Entry 7Y81 (electron microscopy, 2.54 A resolution); this record covers chains A and B of the 3 polymer chains in the assembly.

[Chain A]
Molecule: RAMP superfamily protein
Organism: Candidatus Scalindua brodae
UniProtKB: A0A0B0EGF3 (A0A0B0EGF3_9BACT); residues 6-1722 here correspond to UniProt positions 1-1717 (UniProt number = residue number - 5)
Chain sequence (1728 residues; each row starts with the number of its first residue; numbers below 1 keep their minus sign (Met-5 is residue -5)):
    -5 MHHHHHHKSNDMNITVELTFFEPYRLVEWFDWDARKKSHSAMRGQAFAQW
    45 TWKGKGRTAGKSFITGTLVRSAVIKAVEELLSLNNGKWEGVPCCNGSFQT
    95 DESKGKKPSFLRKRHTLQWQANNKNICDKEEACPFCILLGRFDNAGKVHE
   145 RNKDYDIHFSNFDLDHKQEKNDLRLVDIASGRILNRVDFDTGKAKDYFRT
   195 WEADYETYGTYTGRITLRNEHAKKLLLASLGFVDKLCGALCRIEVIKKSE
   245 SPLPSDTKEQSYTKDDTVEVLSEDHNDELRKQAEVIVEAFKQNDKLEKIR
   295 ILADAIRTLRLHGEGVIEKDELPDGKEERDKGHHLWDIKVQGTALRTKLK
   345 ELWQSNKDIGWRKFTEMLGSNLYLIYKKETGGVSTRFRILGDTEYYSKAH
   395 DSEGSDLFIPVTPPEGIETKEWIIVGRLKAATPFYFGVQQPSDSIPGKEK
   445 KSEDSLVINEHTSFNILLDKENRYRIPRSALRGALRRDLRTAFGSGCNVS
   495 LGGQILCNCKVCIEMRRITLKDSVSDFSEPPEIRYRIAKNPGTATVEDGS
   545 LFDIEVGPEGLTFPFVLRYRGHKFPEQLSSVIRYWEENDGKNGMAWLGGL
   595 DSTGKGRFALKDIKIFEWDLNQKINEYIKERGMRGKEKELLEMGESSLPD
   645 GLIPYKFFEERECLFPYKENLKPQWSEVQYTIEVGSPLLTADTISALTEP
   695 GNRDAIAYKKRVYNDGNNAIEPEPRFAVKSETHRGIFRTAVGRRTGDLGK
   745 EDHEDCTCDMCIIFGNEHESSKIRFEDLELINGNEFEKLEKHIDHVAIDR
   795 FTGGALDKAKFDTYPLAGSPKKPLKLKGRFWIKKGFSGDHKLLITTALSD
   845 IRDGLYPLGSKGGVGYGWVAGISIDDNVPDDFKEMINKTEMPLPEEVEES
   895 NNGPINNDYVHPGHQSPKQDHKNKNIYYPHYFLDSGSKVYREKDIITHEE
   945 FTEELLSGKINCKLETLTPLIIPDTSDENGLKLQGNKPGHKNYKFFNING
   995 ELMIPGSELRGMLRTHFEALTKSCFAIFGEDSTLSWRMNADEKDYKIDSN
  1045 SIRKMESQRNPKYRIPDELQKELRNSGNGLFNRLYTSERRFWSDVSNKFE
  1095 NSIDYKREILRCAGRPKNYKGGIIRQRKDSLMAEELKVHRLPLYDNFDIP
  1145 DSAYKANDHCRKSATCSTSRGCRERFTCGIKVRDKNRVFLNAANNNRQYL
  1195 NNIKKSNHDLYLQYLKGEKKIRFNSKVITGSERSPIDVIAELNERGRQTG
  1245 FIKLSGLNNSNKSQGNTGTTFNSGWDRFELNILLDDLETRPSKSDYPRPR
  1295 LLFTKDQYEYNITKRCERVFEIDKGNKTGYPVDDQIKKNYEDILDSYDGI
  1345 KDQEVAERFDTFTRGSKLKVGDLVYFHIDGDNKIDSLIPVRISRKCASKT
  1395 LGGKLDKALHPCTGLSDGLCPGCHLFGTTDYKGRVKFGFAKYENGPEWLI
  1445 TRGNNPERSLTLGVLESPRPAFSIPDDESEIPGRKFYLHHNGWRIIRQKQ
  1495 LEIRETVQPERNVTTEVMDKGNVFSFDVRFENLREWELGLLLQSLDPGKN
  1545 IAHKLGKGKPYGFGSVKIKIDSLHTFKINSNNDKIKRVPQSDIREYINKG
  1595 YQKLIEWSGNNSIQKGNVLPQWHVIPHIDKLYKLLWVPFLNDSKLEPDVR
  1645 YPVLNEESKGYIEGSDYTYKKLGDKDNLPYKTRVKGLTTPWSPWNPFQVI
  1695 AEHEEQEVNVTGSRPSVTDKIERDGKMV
Unresolved in the structure: -5 to 5, 161-165, 241-267, 375-386, 392-398, 444-450, 873-898, 1030-1390, 1572-1578, 1604-1612, 1690-1722
Differences from the reference sequence: initiating methionine (-5); expression tag (-4 to 5)
Ion coordination: Zn2+ site 1: Cys88, Cys121, Cys127, Cys130; Mg2+: Gly134, Asp137, Ala139 (shared with U26(B) of chain B); Zn2+ site 2: Cys491, Cys501, Cys503, Cys506; Zn2+ site 3: His747, Cys750, Cys752, Cys755; Zn2+ site 4: Cys1018, Cys1406, Cys1414, Cys1417
From the paper describing this entry:
  - mutagenesis - D298A, D547A, D698A: abolished catalytic activity
  - catalytic residues: Asp298, Lys320, Lys371, Asp547, Asp698 (proposed by the authors, not directly observed)

[Chain B]
Molecule: crRNA
Organism: Candidatus Scalindua brodae
Sequence (110 nucleotides; row label = number of the first residue in the row):
     1 GUUAUGAAACAAGAGAAGGACUUAAUGUCACGGUACCCAAUUUUCUGCCC
    51 CGGACUCCACGGCUGUUACUAGAGGUUAUGAAACAAGAGAAGGACUUAAU
   101 GUCACGGUAC
Unresolved in the structure: 1-18, 55-110
Ion coordination: Mg2+: U26 (shared with Gly134(A), Asp137(A), Ala139(A) of chain A)

[How chain A and chain B interact]
Pairs across the interface (283):
  Glu16(A) with C31(B), hydrogen bond to the base
  Arg19(A) with C31(B), salt bridge to the phosphate
  Trp23(A) with U22(B), sugar contact; U23(B), sugar contact
  Arg37(A) with A30(B), hydrogen bond to the sugar; G33(B), hydrogen bond to the base
  Gln39(A) with U28(B), hydrogen bond to the base
  Ala40(A) with U28(B), hydrogen bond to the base
  Phe41(A) with A30(B), sugar contact; C31(B), phosphate contact
  Thr45(A) with U22(B), phosphate contact
  Lys47(A) with C21(B), sugar contact
  Lys55(A) with C21(B), hydrogen bond to the base; U22(B), base contact
  Phe57(A) with U22(B), stacking on the base
  Thr59(A) with U28(B), hydrogen bond to the base
  Gly60(A) with U23(B), hydrogen bond to the base; A25(B), hydrogen bond to the base
  Thr61(A) with U23(B), hydrogen bond to the sugar; A24(B), hydrogen bond to the sugar; A25(B), hydrogen bond to the base; U28(B), base contact
  Leu62(A) with U28(B), hydrogen bond to the base
  Arg64(A) with A25(B), base contact; U26(B), hydrogen bond to the phosphate; G27(B), salt bridge to the phosphate
  Ser65(A) with U28(B), hydrogen bond to the phosphate
  Ser91(A) with U26(B), hydrogen bond to the sugar
  Phe92(A) with U26(B), hydrogen bond to the base; G27(B), base contact
  Gln93(A) with U26(B), hydrogen bond to the base; G27(B), hydrogen bond to the base
  Thr94(A) with U26(B), base contact; G27(B), hydrogen bond to the base
  Lys98(A) with U26(B), hydrogen bond to the base
  Lys101(A) with G27(B), hydrogen bond to the base
  Pro102(A) with A25(B), phosphate contact; G27(B), phosphate contact
  Ser103(A) with A24(B), sugar contact; A25(B), hydrogen bond to the phosphate
  Phe104(A) with G27(B), hydrogen bond to the sugar; U28(B), stacking on the base
  Leu105(A) with G27(B), sugar contact; U28(B), sugar contact
  Arg106(A) with G27(B), hydrogen bond to the base; U28(B), salt bridge to the phosphate; C29(B), phosphate contact
  Lys107(A) with C29(B), hydrogen bond to the phosphate; G32(B), hydrogen bond to the base
  Arg108(A) with C29(B), sugar contact
  Leu133(A) with U26(B), sugar contact
  Gly134(A) with A25(B), phosphate contact; U26(B), phosphate contact
  Arg135(A) with U26(B), sugar contact
  Asp137(A) with U26(B), phosphate contact
  Ala139(A) with U26(B), phosphate contact
  Gly140(A) with A24(B), hydrogen bond to the sugar; A25(B), sugar contact; U26(B), phosphate contact
  Lys141(A) with A24(B), sugar contact; A25(B), sugar contact; U26(B), salt bridge to the phosphate
  His143(A) with A24(B), stacking on the base
  Asn146(A) with A24(B), base contact
  Tyr149(A) with A24(B), hydrogen bond to the base; A25(B), sugar contact
  Ile151(A) with A25(B), base contact
  His152(A) with U23(B), hydrogen bond to the base; A24(B), hydrogen bond to the base; A25(B), base contact
  Phe153(A) with U23(B), hydrogen bond to the base; A25(B), hydrogen bond to the base
  Ser154(A) with U23(B), base contact
  Asn155(A) with U22(B), hydrogen bond to the base; U23(B), hydrogen bond to the base
  Asp157(A) with C21(B), base contact; U22(B), hydrogen bond to the base
  Arg176(A) with A35(B), salt bridge to the phosphate
  Ile177(A) with A35(B), base contact
  Leu178(A) with A35(B), phosphate contact
  Asn179(A) with G33(B), hydrogen bond to the sugar; U34(B), sugar contact; A35(B), hydrogen bond to the base; C36(B), hydrogen bond to the sugar
  Arg180(A) with G33(B), sugar contact; U34(B), phosphate contact
  Val181(A) with U34(B), hydrogen bond to the phosphate; C36(B), sugar contact
  Gly186(A) with C36(B), hydrogen bond to the sugar; C37(B), sugar contact
  Lys187(A) with C36(B), base contact; C37(B), hydrogen bond to the base
  Ala188(A) with C36(B), hydrogen bond to the base
  Asp190(A) with G33(B), hydrogen bond to the base
  Tyr191(A) with G33(B), base contact; A35(B), base contact
  Phe192(A) with G33(B), stacking on the base
  Arg208(A) with G19(B), salt bridge to the phosphate
  Lys229(A) with C31(B), sugar contact
  Gly232(A) with C31(B), hydrogen bond to the phosphate
  Leu234(A) with C31(B), base contact
  Tyr389(A) with G33(B), hydrogen bond to the base
  Tyr390(A) with G33(B), base contact
  Ser391(A) with A30(B), base contact; G33(B), hydrogen bond to the base
  Asp400(A) with G27(B), hydrogen bond to the base
  Tyr429(A) with C36(B), phosphate contact
  Phe430(A) with C36(B), phosphate contact
  Gly431(A) with A35(B), sugar contact; C36(B), hydrogen bond to the phosphate
  Phe458(A) with A39(B), base contact
  Arg472(A) with C31(B), salt bridge to the phosphate
  Ser473(A) with U34(B), sugar contact; A35(B), hydrogen bond to the phosphate
  Ala474(A) with U34(B), sugar contact; A35(B), phosphate contact
  Arg476(A) with C31(B), hydrogen bond to the phosphate; G32(B), salt bridge to the phosphate; G33(B), salt bridge to the phosphate
  Gly477(A) with U34(B), phosphate contact
  Arg480(A) with G33(B), salt bridge to the phosphate; U34(B), phosphate contact
  Arg481(A) with U34(B), hydrogen bond to the base
  Val493(A) with G33(B), sugar contact
  Ser494(A) with G32(B), base contact
  Leu495(A) with A30(B), base contact; G32(B), base contact; G33(B), base contact
  Gly496(A) with A30(B), base contact; G32(B), hydrogen bond to the base
  Gly497(A) with C29(B), hydrogen bond to the base; G32(B), base contact
  Leu500(A) with C29(B), base contact
  Met509(A) with G32(B), phosphate contact
  Arg510(A) with C29(B), hydrogen bond to the base; G32(B), phosphate contact
  Ile512(A) with C31(B), base contact
  Thr513(A) with C31(B), base contact
  Leu514(A) with C31(B), hydrogen bond to the base
  Tyr529(A) with U41(B), phosphate contact
  Arg530(A) with A39(B), salt bridge to the phosphate; U41(B), phosphate contact
  Ile531(A) with A39(B), hydrogen bond to the sugar; A40(B), phosphate contact; U41(B), hydrogen bond to the phosphate; U42(B), sugar contact
  Ala532(A) with A39(B), phosphate contact; A40(B), phosphate contact
  Lys533(A) with A39(B), phosphate contact; A40(B), hydrogen bond to the phosphate; U42(B), hydrogen bond to the phosphate
  Ala538(A) with U43(B), sugar contact
  Thr539(A) with U43(B), sugar contact
  Val540(A) with U42(B), base contact
  Leu545(A) with U41(B), base contact
  Phe546(A) with A39(B), base contact
  Gly592(A) with U34(B), hydrogen bond to the base; C36(B), sugar contact
  Gly593(A) with C36(B), hydrogen bond to the phosphate; C37(B), phosphate contact
  Leu594(A) with C37(B), hydrogen bond to the phosphate
  Asp595(A) with C37(B), hydrogen bond to the phosphate
  Ser596(A) with C38(B), hydrogen bond to the phosphate
  Leu683(A) with U42(B), phosphate contact
  Thr684(A) with U42(B), phosphate contact
  Ala685(A) with U41(B), hydrogen bond to the sugar; U42(B), hydrogen bond to the phosphate
  Lys723(A) with U41(B), salt bridge to the phosphate
  Glu725(A) with A40(B), sugar contact; U41(B), phosphate contact
  Thr726(A) with A40(B), hydrogen bond to the phosphate; U41(B), hydrogen bond to the phosphate
  Arg728(A) with C38(B), phosphate contact; A39(B), salt bridge to the phosphate
  Gly729(A) with A40(B), sugar contact
  Ile730(A) with A40(B), base contact
  Arg732(A) with A39(B), salt bridge to the phosphate; A40(B), salt bridge to the phosphate
  Thr733(A) with A40(B), hydrogen bond to the base
  Phe758(A) with C38(B), phosphate contact; A39(B), phosphate contact
  Asn760(A) with C37(B), hydrogen bond to the sugar; C38(B), sugar contact
  Glu761(A) with C37(B), base contact
  Glu763(A) with C37(B), hydrogen bond to the sugar
  Ser764(A) with C37(B), phosphate contact; C38(B), hydrogen bond to the phosphate
  Ser765(A) with C37(B), phosphate contact; C38(B), hydrogen bond to the phosphate
  Asp788(A) with G47(B), sugar contact
  His789(A) with G47(B), salt bridge to the phosphate
  Val790(A) with C45(B), hydrogen bond to the sugar; U46(B), phosphate contact; G47(B), hydrogen bond to the phosphate
  Ala791(A) with C45(B), phosphate contact; U46(B), phosphate contact
  Ile792(A) with C45(B), phosphate contact; U46(B), hydrogen bond to the phosphate; C48(B), sugar contact
  Arg794(A) with U46(B), salt bridge to the phosphate
  Gly797(A) with C48(B), hydrogen bond to the sugar; C49(B), sugar contact
  Gly798(A) with C48(B), sugar contact; C49(B), sugar contact
  Ala799(A) with G47(B), base contact; C48(B), base contact
  Lys804(A) with G47(B), hydrogen bond to the base
  Phe805(A) with C45(B), base contact
  Tyr850(A) with A40(B), base contact
  Pro851(A) with A40(B), base contact
  Gly853(A) with U42(B), phosphate contact
  Ser854(A) with U42(B), hydrogen bond to the phosphate; U43(B), phosphate contact
  Lys855(A) with U43(B), hydrogen bond to the phosphate
  Gly856(A) with U43(B), phosphate contact
  Tyr922(A) with C51(B), hydrogen bond to the phosphate
  His924(A) with C50(B), salt bridge to the phosphate; C51(B), salt bridge to the phosphate
  Pro967(A) with G47(B), sugar contact; C48(B), phosphate contact
  Thr969(A) with G47(B), base contact
  Ser1001(A) with U46(B), sugar contact; G47(B), hydrogen bond to the phosphate
  Glu1002(A) with U46(B), hydrogen bond to the sugar; G47(B), phosphate contact; C48(B), phosphate contact
  Arg1004(A) with U44(B), salt bridge to the phosphate; C45(B), salt bridge to the phosphate
  Gly1005(A) with U46(B), sugar contact
  Met1006(A) with U46(B), base contact
  Arg1008(A) with U44(B), hydrogen bond to the phosphate; C45(B), salt bridge to the phosphate
  Thr1009(A) with U46(B), hydrogen bond to the base
  Ile1021(A) with C45(B), sugar contact
  Ser1029(A) with G53(B), phosphate contact
  Phe1420(A) with U44(B), sugar contact; C45(B), phosphate contact
  Gly1421(A) with U44(B), sugar contact
  Thr1422(A) with U43(B), hydrogen bond to the sugar; U44(B), sugar contact
  Thr1423(A) with U43(B), base contact; U44(B), base contact
  Tyr1425(A) with U43(B), hydrogen bond to the sugar; U44(B), sugar contact
  Lys1426(A) with U43(B), salt bridge to the phosphate; U44(B), phosphate contact
  Gly1427(A) with U43(B), phosphate contact; U44(B), hydrogen bond to the phosphate
  Val1458(A) with C50(B), base contact
  Leu1459(A) with C49(B), base contact
  Glu1460(A) with C49(B), hydrogen bond to the sugar; C50(B), base contact
  Ser1461(A) with C49(B), hydrogen bond to the base; C50(B), sugar contact
  Pro1462(A) with C49(B), phosphate contact; C50(B), phosphate contact; C51(B), phosphate contact
  Arg1463(A) with C51(B), hydrogen bond to the phosphate; G52(B), hydrogen bond to the sugar
  Ala1465(A) with G52(B), phosphate contact
  Phe1466(A) with C51(B), phosphate contact; G52(B), hydrogen bond to the phosphate
  Lys1479(A) with C50(B), salt bridge to the phosphate
  Tyr1481(A) with C49(B), sugar contact; C50(B), hydrogen bond to the phosphate
  Gly1550(A) with C48(B), sugar contact; C49(B), phosphate contact
  Lys1551(A) with G47(B), sugar contact; C48(B), sugar contact; C49(B), phosphate contact
  Gly1552(A) with C49(B), hydrogen bond to the phosphate
  Lys1553(A) with U46(B), base contact; C48(B), phosphate contact; C49(B), hydrogen bond to the phosphate
  Pro1554(A) with C49(B), phosphate contact; C50(B), phosphate contact
  Tyr1645(A) with C50(B), hydrogen bond to the phosphate; C51(B), phosphate contact
  Leu1648(A) with C51(B), base contact; G52(B), base contact
  Asn1649(A) with G52(B), base contact
  Tyr1663(A) with C50(B), hydrogen bond to the sugar; C51(B), hydrogen bond to the phosphate
Also at the interface, not in a pair above, chain A (198 interface residues in all): Trp26, Ser56, Ile68, Asp95, Cys231, Ala233, Leu401, Val432, Pro471, Ala478, Ile499, Lys515, Ser544, Leu591, Gly759, His762, Ala803, Ile965, Ile966, Pro999, Asp1424, Pro1646
Also at the interface, not in a pair above, chain B (35 interface residues in all): A20

[Summary]
Chain A and chain B form an interface of 198 and 35 residues respectively; the contacts include 100 hydrogen
bonds, 24 salt bridges and 4 aromatic stacking contacts. Polar pairs include Glu16(A)-C31(B), Arg37(A)-G33(B)
and Gln39(A)-U28(B). The paper reports catalytic residues Asp298(A), Lys320(A) and Lys371(A) among others;
D298A, D547A and D698A of chain A abolish catalytic activity.
Chain A is RAMP superfamily protein and chain B is crRNA, both from Candidatus Scalindua brodae; the
structure, CryoEM structure of type III-E CRISPR Craspase gRAMP-crRNA complex bound to non-self RNA target,
was determined by electron microscopy together with 7Y80, 7Y82, 7Y83, 7Y84 and 7Y85 from the same study.
